9EV0 - chains I and L of the 30 polymer chains in the assembly; structure by electron microscopy, 2.38 A resolution.

Chain I (and L):
Protein: DUF4352 domain-containing protein
Organism: Sulfolobus acidocaldarius
Notes: chain L of this document is another copy of the same molecule, construct and numbering; everything in this record applies to it too
UniProt: A0A0U3GLH8 (A0A0U3GLH8_9CREN); residue numbers follow UniProt; this construct covers 16-156
Chain sequence (141 residues; each row starts with the number of its first residue):
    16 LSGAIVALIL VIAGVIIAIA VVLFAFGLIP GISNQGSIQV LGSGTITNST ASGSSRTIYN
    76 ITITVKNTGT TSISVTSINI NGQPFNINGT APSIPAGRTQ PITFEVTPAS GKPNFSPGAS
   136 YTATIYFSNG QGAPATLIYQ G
Covalent attachments: N-acetylglucosamine (NAG) linked to Asn63, Asn75, Asn103

Chain I / chain L interface:
Residue-residue contacts (17):
  Leu25(I) with Ser17(L), hydrogen bond (backbone-side chain)
  Val26(I) with Leu16(L), hydrophobic; Ser17(L)
  Gly29(I) with Val21(L)
  Val30(I) with Ile20(L), hydrophobic; Ile24(L), hydrophobic
  Ala33(I) with Ile24(L), hydrophobic
  Val37(I) with Ala28(L), hydrophobic
  Phe41(I) with Ile31(L), hydrophobic; Ile32(L), hydrophobic
  Gln50(I) with Leu43(L)
  Leu56(I) with Gly145(L)
  Gly57(I) with Tyr141(L)
  Thr60(I) with Pro99(L)
  Lys81(I) with Ser143(L), hydrogen bond (side chain-backbone)
  Ile153(I) with Gly97(L)
  Gln155(I) with Pro99(L)
Other interface residues (no listed pair), chain I (17 interface residues in all): Ala40, Ser58, Thr79
Other interface residues (no listed pair), chain L (19 interface residues in all): Leu25, Phe39, Ser92, Asn94, Ser125

In short:
The interface between chain I and chain L involves 17 residues on one side and 19 on the other, with 2
hydrogen bonds. Polar contacts include Leu25(I)-Ser17(L) and Lys81(I)-Ser143(L).
Chain I and chain L are both DUF4352 domain-containing protein (Sulfolobus acidocaldarius); the structure,
Structure of the AAP filament of Sulfolobus acidocaldarius strain MW039 (delta agl3 mutant), was determined by
electron microscopy together with 9ETS, 9ETT, 8QX4 and 8RZL from the same study.
